6EYC - chains 2 and 5 of the 6 polymer chains in the assembly; structure by electron microscopy, 3.80 A resolution.

== Chain 2 ==
Name: DNA replication licensing factor MCM2
From: Saccharomyces cerevisiae (strain ATCC 204508 / S288c)
Notes: EC 3.6.4.12
Reference sequence: P29469 (MCM2_YEAST); numbering as in UniProt (aligned over 1-868)
Sequence (868 residues; numbered 1 to 868; the number before each row is that of its first residue):
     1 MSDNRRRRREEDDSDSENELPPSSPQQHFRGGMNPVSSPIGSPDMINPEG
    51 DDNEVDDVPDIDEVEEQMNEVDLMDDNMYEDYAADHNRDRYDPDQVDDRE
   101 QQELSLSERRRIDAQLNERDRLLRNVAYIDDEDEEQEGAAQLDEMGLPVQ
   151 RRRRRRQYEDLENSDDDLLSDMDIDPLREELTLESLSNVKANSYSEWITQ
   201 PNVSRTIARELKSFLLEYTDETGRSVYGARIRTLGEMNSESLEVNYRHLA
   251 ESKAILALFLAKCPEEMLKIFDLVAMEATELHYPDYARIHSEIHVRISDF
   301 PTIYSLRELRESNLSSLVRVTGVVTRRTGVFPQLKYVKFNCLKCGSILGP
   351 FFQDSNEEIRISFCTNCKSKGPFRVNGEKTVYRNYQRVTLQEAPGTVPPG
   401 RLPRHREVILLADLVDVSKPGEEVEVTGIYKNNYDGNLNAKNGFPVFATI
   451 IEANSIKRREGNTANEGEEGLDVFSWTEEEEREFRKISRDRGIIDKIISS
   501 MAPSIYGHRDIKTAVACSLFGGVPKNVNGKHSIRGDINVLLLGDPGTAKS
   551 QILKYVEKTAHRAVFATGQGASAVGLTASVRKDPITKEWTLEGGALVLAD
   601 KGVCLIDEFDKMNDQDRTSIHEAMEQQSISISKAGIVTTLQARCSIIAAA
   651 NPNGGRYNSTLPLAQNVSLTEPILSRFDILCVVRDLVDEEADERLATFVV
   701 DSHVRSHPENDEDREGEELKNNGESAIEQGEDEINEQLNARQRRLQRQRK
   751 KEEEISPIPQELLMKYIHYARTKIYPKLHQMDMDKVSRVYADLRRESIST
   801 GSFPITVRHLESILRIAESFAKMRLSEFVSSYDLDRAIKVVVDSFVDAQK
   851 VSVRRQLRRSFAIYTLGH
Unresolved in the structure: 1-200, 461-472, 707-755, 865-868
Curated features (UniProtKB/Swiss-Prot):
  - zinc finger: Cys341 to Cys367 (C4-type)
  - motif: Ser675 to Asp678 (Arginine finger)
  - binding site (ATP): Gly543 to Ser550
  - modified residue (Phosphoserine): Ser14, Ser16, Ser23, Ser164, Ser170
  - natural variant: Glu392 (E392K: In allele MCM2-1)
  - mutagenesis: Cys364 (C364Y/F/S/H: Loss of activity), Cys367 (C367Y/F/S/H: Loss of activity), Lys549 (K549A: Reduces MCM2-7 complex helicase activity. Abolishes MCM2-7 complex helicase activity; when associated with MCM5 A-422. Reduces MCM2-7 complex helicase activity; when associated with MCM3 A-415), Arg676 (R676A: Loss of MCM2-7 complex helicase activity)
Bound ions: Zn2+: Cys341, Cys344, Cys364, Cys367
Small-molecule neighbours:
  - ADP (adenosine-5'-diphosphate), molecule 1: Ile505, Pro545, Gly546, Thr547, Ala548, Lys549, Ser550, Gln551, Glu608, Asn651, Leu695, Val699
  - ADP, molecule 2: Arg676, Val807, Arg808, Glu811

== Chain 5 ==
Name: Minichromosome maintenance protein 5
From: Saccharomyces cerevisiae (strain ATCC 204508 / S288c)
Notes: EC 3.6.4.12
Reference sequence: P29496 (MCM5_YEAST); numbering as in UniProt (aligned over 1-775)
Sequence (775 residues; each row starts with the number of its first residue):
     1 MSFDRPEIYSAPVLQGESPNDDDNTEIIKSFKNFILEFRLDSQFIYRDQL
    51 RNNILVKNYSLTVNMEHLIGYNEDIYKKLSDEPSDIIPLFETAITQVAKR
   101 ISILSRAQSANNNDKDPENTSMDTDSLLLNSLPTFQLILNSNANQIPLRD
   151 LDSEHVSKIVRLSGIIISTSVLSSRATYLSIMCRNCRHTTSITINNFNSI
   201 TGNTVSLPRSCLSTIESESSMANESNIGDESTKKNCGPDPYIIIHESSKF
   251 IDQQFLKLQEIPELVPVGEMPRNLTMTCDRYLTNKVIPGTRVTIVGIYSI
   301 YNSKNGAGSGRSGGGNGGSGVAIRTPYIKILGIQSDVETSSIWNSVTMFT
   351 EEEEEEFLQLSRNPKLYEILTNSIAPSIFGNEDIKKAIVCLLMGGSKKIL
   401 PDGMRLRGDINVLLLGDPGTAKSQLLKFVEKVSPIAVYTSGKGSSAAGLT
   451 ASVQRDPMTREFYLEGGAMVLADGGVVCIDEFDKMRDEDRVAIHEAMEQQ
   501 TISIAKAGITTVLNSRTSVLAAANPIYGRYDDLKSPGDNIDFQTTILSRF
   551 DMIFIVKDDHNEERDISIANHVINIHTGNANAMQNQQEENGSEISIEKMK
   601 RYITYCRLKCAPRLSPQAAEKLSSNFVTIRKQLLINELESTERSSIPITI
   651 RQLEAIIRITESLAKLELSPIAQERHVDEAIRLFQASTMDAASQDPIGGL
   701 NQASGTSLSEIRRFEQELKRRLPIGWSTSYQTLRREFVDTHRFSQLALDK
   751 ALYALEKHETIQLRHQGQNIYRSGV
Unresolved in the structure: 1, 111-129, 199-200, 212-234, 307-318, 644-646, 694-775
Curated features (UniProtKB/Swiss-Prot):
  - motif: Ser548 to Asp551 (Arginine finger)
  - binding site (ATP): Gly416 to Ser423
  - mutagenesis: Lys422 (K422A: Loss of MCM2-7 complex helicase activity)
Bound ions: Zn2+: Cys183, Cys186, Cys211, Cys236
Small-molecule neighbours:
  - ADP (adenosine-5'-diphosphate), molecule 1: Ser377, Ile378, Phe379, Asn381, Pro418, Gly419, Thr420, Ala421, Lys422, Ser423, Gln424, Ile568, Val572
  - ADP, molecule 2: Leu406, Glu498, Gln499, Arg549, Ile650, Arg651, Glu654

== How chain 2 and chain 5 interact ==
Pairs across the interface - 95 pairs, chain 2 then chain 5:
  Arg327(2) with Arg149(5); Pro266(5); Glu269(5), salt bridge
  Val330(2) with Arg272(5)
  Phe331(2) with Ile323(5), hydrophobic; Arg324(5); Pro326(5)
  Pro332(2) with Tyr298(5); Ile300(5), hydrophobic; Ile323(5); Arg324(5)
  Gln333(2) with Ala322(5); Ile323(5)
  Ser355(2) with Val321(5)
  Glu358(2) with Val321(5); Ala322(5)
  Arg374(2) with Gly202(5)
  Glu378(2) with Asp85(5)
  Tyr382(2) with Ser153(5), hydrogen bond (backbone-side chain); Ile300(5)
  Arg383(2) with Ser153(5), hydrogen bond (backbone-side chain)
  Asn384(2) with Asp152(5); Ser153(5), hydrogen bond (side chain-backbone); Glu154(5), hydrogen bond
  Tyr385(2) with Ile323(5), hydrophobic
  Arg387(2) with Ser319(5); Gly320(5)
  Asp416(2) with Arg149(5)
  Asn433(2) with Val321(5)
  Asp435(2) with Val321(5)
  Lys525(2) with His576(5)
  Val527(2) with Ile575(5), hydrophobic
  Asn528(2) with Gln586(5)
  Lys530(2) with Pro376(5); Phe428(5)
  His531(2) with Ser377(5); Ile575(5)
  Arg562(2) with Leu264(5)
  Ala578(2) with Ser445(5); Ala446(5)
  Glu588(2) with Asn273(5), hydrogen bond
  Trp589(2) with Met458(5)
  Leu591(2) with Pro271(5)
  Glu592(2) with Met270(5); Pro271(5)
  Val597(2) with Pro262(5); Glu263(5)
  Leu598(2) with Pro262(5); Val265(5)
  Asp614(2) with Lys442(5), salt bridge
  His621(2) with Glu481(5), salt bridge
  Glu622(2) with Tyr438(5); Ser440(5)
  Glu625(2) with Lys427(5); Tyr438(5), hydrogen bond; Ser440(5); Asp480(5); Glu481(5)
  Gln626(2) with Tyr438(5)
  Ile629(2) with Ser445(5)
  Ser630(2) with Ser444(5), hydrogen bond; Ser445(5), hydrogen bond (side chain-backbone); Ala447(5)
  Ile631(2) with Ala446(5)
  Ser632(2) with Ala446(5), hydrogen bond (backbone-backbone); Glu465(5)
  Lys633(2) with Ala446(5); Glu465(5)
  Ala634(2) with Glu465(5), hydrogen bond (backbone-side chain)
  Gly635(2) with Pro288(5); Glu465(5), hydrogen bond (backbone-side chain)
  Ile636(2) with Ile165(5), hydrophobic; Ile166(5); Pro288(5); Gly289(5)
  Val637(2) with Pro288(5); Gly289(5)
  Thr638(2) with Gly289(5), hydrogen bond (side chain-backbone)
  Thr639(2) with Arg291(5)
  Leu640(2) with Glu263(5); Arg291(5)
  Gln641(2) with Glu263(5), hydrogen bond (backbone-side chain)
  Lys777(2) with Thr577(5)
  Leu778(2) with Thr577(5)
  Gln780(2) with Asn574(5)
  Asp784(2) with Asn570(5), hydrogen bond
  Ser787(2) with Ala569(5)
  Ala791(2) with Glu562(5); Asp565(5); Ile566(5), hydrophobic
  Arg794(2) with His560(5); Asp565(5)
  Arg795(2) with His560(5)
  Glu811(2) with His576(5)
  Leu814(2) with His576(5)
Also at the interface, not in a pair above, chain 2 (76 interface residues in all): Gly329, Lys343, Asn356, Val375, Asp413, Pro420, Val564, Thr590, Gly593, Thr618, Ser619, Thr670, Arg676, Met783, Tyr790, Ile798, Thr806, Leu810
Also at the interface, not in a pair above, chain 5 (75 interface residues in all): Glu82, Val156, Ile167, Arg209, Gln259, Val267, Gly268, Pro418, Ser423, Gln424, Lys431, Tyr463, Leu471, Lys484, Val572, Ile573, Gly578, Ala582, Asn585

== Overview ==
76 residues of chain 2 and 75 residues of chain 5 are in contact, with 14 hydrogen bonds and 3 salt bridges.
Polar pairs include Arg327(2)-Glu269(5), Asp614(2)-Lys442(5) and His621(2)-Glu481(5). One ADP molecule is
bound between chain 2 and chain 5. Ligands of chain 2: ADP.
Here chain 2 is DNA replication licensing factor MCM2 and chain 5 is Minichromosome maintenance protein 5,
both from Saccharomyces cerevisiae (strain ATCC 204508 / S288c). Entry 6EYC (Re-refinement of the MCM2-7
double hexamer using ISOLDE) was determined by electron microscopy.
